2BR6 - chain A; structure by X-ray diffraction, 1.70 A resolution.

Chain A:
Molecule: Aiia-like protein
Organism: Bacillus thuringiensis
Reference sequence: Q7B8C3 (Q7B8C3_BACTU); residues 1-250 here = UniProt positions 1-250
Amino-acid sequence (252 residues; numbered -1 to 250; the number before each row is that of its first residue; numbers below 1 keep their minus sign (Met-1 is residue -1)):
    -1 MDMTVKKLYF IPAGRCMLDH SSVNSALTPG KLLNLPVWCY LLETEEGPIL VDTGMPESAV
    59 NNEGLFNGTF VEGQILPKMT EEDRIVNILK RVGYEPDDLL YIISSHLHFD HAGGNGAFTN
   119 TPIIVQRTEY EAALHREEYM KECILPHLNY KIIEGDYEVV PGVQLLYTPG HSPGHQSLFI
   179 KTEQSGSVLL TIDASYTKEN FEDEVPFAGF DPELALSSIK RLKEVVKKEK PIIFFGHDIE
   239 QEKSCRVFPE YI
Not modelled in the structure: 61-72
Swiss-Prot annotation at these positions:
  - binding site (Zn(2+)): His104, His106, Asp108, His109, His169, Asp191, His235
Metal / ion sites: Zn2+ site 1: His104, His106, His169, Asp191 (together with homoserine lactone); Zn2+ site 2: Asp108, His109, Asp191, His235 (together with homoserine lactone)
Small-molecule neighbours: homoserine lactone (HSL): Leu16, Ile73, His106, Phe107, Asp108, His169, Asp191, Tyr194, His235
What the authors report for this chain:
  - binding site for homoserine lactone: Asp108, Tyr194
  - contacts within the chain: His169-Tyr194
  - binding site for homoserine lactone: Leu16, Ile73, Phe107 to Asp108 (proposed by the authors, not directly observed)
  - conformationally variable residues (side-chain flip): Leu16, Ile73
  - specificity-determining residues: Ile73, Met138 (by similarity / conservation)
  - catalytic residues: Asp108, Tyr194
  - mutagenesis - H109A, Y194F, H235A: decreased catalytic activity
  - mutagenesis - D50S, S103A, H104A, H106A, D108A, H169A, D191A, D191L: abolished catalytic activity
  - mutagenesis - D108A, H109A, D191A, H235A: decreased binding to Zn2+

Summary:
Chain A binds homoserine lactone. The Zn2+ site 1 is built by His104, His106, His169 and Asp191. Curated
annotation (UniProt) lists 7 Zn2+-binding residues. From the paper: catalytic residues Asp108 and Tyr194;
D50S, S103A and H104A, among others, abolish catalytic activity; 11 substitutions were tested in all.
Chain A is Aiia-like protein (Bacillus thuringiensis); the structure, Crystal Structure of Quorum-Quenching
N-Acyl Homoserine Lactone Lactonase, was determined by X-ray diffraction together with 2BTN from the same
study.
